8RBP - chain A; structure by X-ray diffraction, 1.15 A resolution.

== Chain A ==
Name: Carbonic anhydrase 2
Source organism: Homo sapiens
Notes: EC 4.2.1.1
UniProt: P00918 (CAH2_HUMAN); residue numbers follow UniProt; this construct covers 1-260
Amino-acid sequence (260 residues; each row starts with the number of its first residue):
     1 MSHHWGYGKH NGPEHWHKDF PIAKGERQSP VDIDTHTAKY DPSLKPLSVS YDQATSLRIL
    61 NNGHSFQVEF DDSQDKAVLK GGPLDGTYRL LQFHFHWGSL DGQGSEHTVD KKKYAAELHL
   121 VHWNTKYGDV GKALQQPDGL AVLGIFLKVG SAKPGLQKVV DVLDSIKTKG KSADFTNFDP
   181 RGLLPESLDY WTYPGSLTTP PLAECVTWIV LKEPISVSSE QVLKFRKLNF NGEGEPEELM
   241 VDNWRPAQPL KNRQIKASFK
Disordered / not traced: 1-3
Sequence notes: engineered mutation Ser65 (Ala in P00918), Gln67 (Asn in P00918), Leu91 (Ile in P00918), Val130 (Phe in P00918), Leu134 (Val in P00918), Ala203 (Leu in P00918)
Bound ions: Zn2+: His94, His96, His119 (together with EA3)
Ligand contacts: EA3 (4-chloranyl-2-cyclohexylsulfanyl-N-(2-hydroxyethyl)-5-sulfamoyl-benzamide): Trp5, Asn62, His64, Gln67, Leu91, Gln92, His94, His96, Glu106, His119, Val121, Val130, Leu134, Leu140, Val142, Ser196, Leu197, Thr198, Thr199, Pro201, Val206, Trp208
Curated features (UniProtKB/Swiss-Prot):
  - active site: His64 (Proton donor/acceptor)
  - binding site (Zn(2+)): His94, His96, His119
  - binding site (substrate): Thr198, Thr199
  - site: Tyr7 (Fine-tunes the proton-transfer properties of H-64), Asn62 (Fine-tunes the proton-transfer properties of H-64), Gln92 (Involved in the binding of some activators, including histamine and L-histidine)
  - modified residue: Ser2 (N-acetylserine), Ser165 (Phosphoserine), Ser172 (Phosphoserine)
  - natural variant: Lys18 (K18E: In Jogjakarta), Gln92 (Q92P: In OPTB3), His94 (H94Y: In OPTB3 loss of activity), His107 (H107Y: In OPTB3), Gly144 (G144R: In OPTB3), Pro236 (P236H: In Melbourne)
  - mutagenesis: Trp5 (W5A: Impaired activity, not rescued by 4-methylimidazole (4-MI); when associated with W-64), Tyr7 (Y7F: Enhanced activity; Y7H: Reduced proton transfer rate), Asn62 (N62A: Reduced activity; N62D: Strongly reduced activity; N62H: Reduced proton transfer; when associated with A-64; N62L: Reduced activity; N62T: Reduced activity; N62V: Reduced activity), His64 (H64A: Reduced CO(2) hydrase activity, rescued by 4-methylimidazole (4-MI). Reduced proton transfer; when associated with H-62. Enhanced proton transfer; when associated with H-67 ...), His94 (H94C/D/E/N/Q: Strongly reduced CO(2) hydrase and p-nitrophenyl acetate esterase activities, impaired stability of zinc binding), Glu106 (E106A/Q: Strongly reduced CO(2) hydrase activity; E106D: Normal CO(2) hydrase activity), Glu117 (E117Q: Strongly reduced activity and sulfonamide affinity), His119 (H119D/N/Q: Reduced activity; H119E: Strongly reduced activity), Val121 (V121A/G/I/L/S: Reduced CO(2) hydrase and p-nitrophenyl acetate esterase activities; V121K/R: Strongly reduced CO(2) hydrase and p-nitrophenyl acetate esterase activities), Val142 (V142F/Y: Strongly impaired activity; V142G: Weakly impaired activity; V142H: Impaired activity), Leu197 (L197A: Reduced CO(2) hydrase activity; L197E/H/R: Strongly reduced CO(2) hydrase activity; L197F: Normal activity), Thr198 (T198A/C/H/P: Strongly reduced activity; T198D/E: Strongly reduced activity, but enhanced zinc affinity; T198S/V: Reduced activity), 2 further mutagenesis entries in UniProt

== In short ==
Chain A binds compound EA3. His94, His96 and His119 coordinate Zn2+. From UniProt: active-site residue His64,
3 Zn2+-binding residues, substrate-binding residues Thr198 and Thr199 and 14 mutagenesis sites.
Chain A is Carbonic anhydrase 2 (Homo sapiens); the structure, Crystal structure of chimeric human carbonic
anhydrase IX with 4-chloro-2-(cyclohexylsulfanyl)-N-(2-hydroxyethyl)-5-sulfamoylbenzamide, was determined by
X-ray diffraction together with 8RAR and 8RJ2 from the same study.
